4EP3 - chains A and E; structure by X-ray diffraction, 1.81 A resolution.

Chain A:
Molecule: protease, tethered dimer
From: HIV-1 M:B_ARV2/SF2
Notes: EC 3.4.23.16
UniProtKB: P03369 (POL_HV1A2); the construct has insertions or renumbered stretches relative to UniProt, so the offset changes along the chain: 1-99 = UniProt 491-589; 101-199 = UniProt 491-589
Chain sequence (203 residues; row label = number of the first residue in the row; note: 1 number in that range is skipped by the numbering (no residue carries it; nothing is unmodelled there); a row labelled like 99A-99E holds insertion residues (99A, then the next letters in order)):
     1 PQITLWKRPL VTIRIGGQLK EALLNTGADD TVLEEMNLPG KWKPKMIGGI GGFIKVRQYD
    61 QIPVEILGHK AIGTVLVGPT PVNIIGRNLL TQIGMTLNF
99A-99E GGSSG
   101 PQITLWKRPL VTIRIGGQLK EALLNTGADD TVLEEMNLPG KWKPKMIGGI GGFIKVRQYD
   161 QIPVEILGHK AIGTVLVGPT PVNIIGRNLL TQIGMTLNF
Not modelled in the structure: 99A-99E
Sequence notes: engineered mutation Lys7 (Gln497 in P03369), Asn25 (Asp515 in P03369), Leu67 (Cys557 in P03369), Met95 (Cys585 in P03369), Lys107 (Gln497 in P03369), Asn125 (Asp515 in P03369), Leu167 (Cys557 in P03369), Met195 (Cys585 in P03369); linker (99A-99E)
Curated features (UniProtKB/Swiss-Prot):
  - region (Dimerization of protease): Pro1 to Leu5, Gly49 to Lys55, Asn88 to Gly94, Thr96 to Phe99, Pro101 to Leu105, Gly149 to Lys155, Asn188 to Gly194, Thr196 to Phe199
  - site (Cleavage): Phe99, Phe199

Chain E:
Molecule: substrate CA-p2
UniProtKB: Q9YP46 (Q9YP46_9HIV1); residues 1-9 here correspond to UniProt positions 359-367 (UniProt number = residue number + 358)
Chain sequence (9 residues; each row starts with the number of its first residue):
     1 KARVLAEAM

How chain A and chain E interact:
Contacting residue pairs - 44 pairs, chain A then chain E:
  Arg8(A) with Arg3(E)
  Leu23(A) with Leu5(E), hydrophobic
  Asn25(A) with Leu5(E)
  Gly27(A) with Ala6(E); Glu7(E), hydrogen bond (backbone-backbone)
  Ala28(A) with Glu7(E)
  Asp29(A) with Glu7(E), hydrogen bond (backbone-backbone); Ala8(E)
  Asp30(A) with Glu7(E), hydrogen bond (backbone-side chain); Ala8(E); Met9(E), hydrogen bond (side chain-backbone)
  Met46(A) with Met9(E)
  Ile47(A) with Glu7(E); Ala8(E); Met9(E), hydrophobic
  Gly48(A) with Glu7(E); Ala8(E), hydrogen bond (backbone-backbone)
  Gly49(A) with Ala6(E)
  Ile50(A) with Val4(E), hydrophobic
  Leu76(A) with Met9(E), hydrophobic
  Pro81(A) with Leu5(E), hydrophobic
  Val82(A) with Leu5(E), hydrophobic
  Ile84(A) with Leu5(E), hydrophobic
  Arg108(A) with Ala8(E)
  Asn125(A) with Ala6(E)
  Gly127(A) with Arg3(E); Val4(E); Leu5(E), hydrogen bond (backbone-backbone)
  Ala128(A) with Arg3(E); Val4(E), hydrophobic
  Asp129(A) with Ala2(E); Arg3(E), hydrogen bond (backbone-backbone)
  Asp130(A) with Ala2(E)
  Val132(A) with Val4(E), hydrophobic
  Gly148(A) with Ala2(E), hydrogen bond (backbone-backbone); Arg3(E); Val4(E), hydrogen bond (backbone-backbone)
  Gly149(A) with Val4(E); Leu5(E)
  Ile150(A) with Leu5(E); Glu7(E)
  Phe153(A) with Arg3(E)
  Ile184(A) with Val4(E), hydrophobic; Ala6(E), hydrophobic
Interface residues without a listed pair, chain A (33 interface residues in all): Val32, Gln58, Lys145, Ile147, Val182
Interface residues without a listed pair, chain E (9 interface residues in all): Lys1

Summary:
The interface between chain A and chain E involves 33 residues on one side and 9 on the other; the contacts
include 9 hydrogen bonds. Polar contacts include Asp30(A)-Glu7(E), Asp30(A)-Met9(E) and Gly27(A)-Glu7(E).
Chain A is protease, tethered dimer (HIV-1 M:B_ARV2/SF2) and chain E is substrate CA-p2; the structure,
Crystal Structure of inactive single chain wild-type HIV-1 Protease in Complex with the substrate CA-p2, was
determined by X-ray diffraction, deposited together with 4EP2, 4EPJ, 4EQ0 and 4EQJ.
